Entry 8EUF (electron microscopy, 3.41 A resolution); this record covers chains W and Z of the 10 polymer chains in the assembly.

# Chain W
Name: RuvB-like protein 2
Organism: Saccharomyces cerevisiae S288C
Notes: EC 3.6.4.12
Reference sequence: Q12464 (RUVB2_YEAST); residue numbers follow UniProt; this construct covers 1-460
Chain sequence (460 residues; each row starts with the number of its first residue):
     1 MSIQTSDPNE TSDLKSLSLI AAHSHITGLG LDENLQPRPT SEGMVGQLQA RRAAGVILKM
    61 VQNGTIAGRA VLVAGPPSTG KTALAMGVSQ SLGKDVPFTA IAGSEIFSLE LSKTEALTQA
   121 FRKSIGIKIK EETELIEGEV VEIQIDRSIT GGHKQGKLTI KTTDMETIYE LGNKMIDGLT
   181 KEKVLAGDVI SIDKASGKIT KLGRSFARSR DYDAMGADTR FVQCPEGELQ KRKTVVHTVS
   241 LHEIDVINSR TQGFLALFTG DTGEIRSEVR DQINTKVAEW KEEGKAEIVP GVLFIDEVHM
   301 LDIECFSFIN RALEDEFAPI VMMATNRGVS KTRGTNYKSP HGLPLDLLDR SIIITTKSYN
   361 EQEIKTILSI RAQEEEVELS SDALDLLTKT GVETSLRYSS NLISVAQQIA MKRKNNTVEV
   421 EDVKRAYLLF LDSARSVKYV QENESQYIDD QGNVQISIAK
Not modelled in the structure: 1-17, 460
Small-molecule neighbours: ADP (adenosine-5'-diphosphate): Ala22, His23, His25, Ile26, Gly43, Met44, Val45, Pro76, Pro77, Ser78, Thr79, Gly80, Lys81, Thr82, Ala83, Tyr359, Ile367, Leu396, Arg397
UniProt features mapped onto this chain:
  - binding site (ATP): Gly75 to Thr82

# Chain Z
Name: Ino eighty subunit 2
Organism: Saccharomyces cerevisiae S288C
Reference sequence: P40154 (IES2_YEAST); numbering as in UniProt (aligned over 1-320)
Chain sequence (320 residues; row label = number of the first residue in the row):
     1 MDSEASDIEA ELSDSVSAGG EEYIDDDDYT EDIDDQIVTA KSSRRTARRS VPKGVRTSKR
    61 IRDKELSVEV DEDYDEEEDV LSPSKKRHLH TRSMDKRQVA ATASEKSDIG DSKGNDGEIE
   121 DGILEEEESL EKELNRGGGK EVEKSEESYY AQNDVGQKGE EEQDGESGGY EDNEPSISKE
   181 SDELVSVVNG NGNEEDDEVE ATKENTTDST RSTTTRSKML LDLLEDGGSK KKLTDEEIQL
   241 RRAENARKRK NLSEKRLEEE KQDTINKLLK KRAGKSRSHL PNDDEKNDGS SSFVKPRRPY
   301 NSEGMTRILR RYEEDLFCTF
Not modelled in the structure: 1-292
UniProt features mapped onto this chain:
  - modified residue (Phosphoserine): Ser67, Ser129

# Interface between chain W and chain Z
Residue-residue contacts (37):
  Val141(W) with Arg311(Z); Tyr312(Z)
  Glu142(W) with Arg310(Z)
  Ile143(W) with Ile308(Z); Leu309(Z); Arg310(Z), hydrogen bond (backbone-backbone)
  Gln144(W) with Tyr300(Z); Arg307(Z), hydrogen bond; Ile308(Z)
  Ile145(W) with Arg307(Z); Ile308(Z), hydrogen bond (backbone-backbone)
  Asp146(W) with Tyr300(Z), hydrogen bond; Ser302(Z); Thr306(Z); Arg307(Z), salt bridge
  Arg147(W) with Met305(Z); Thr306(Z), hydrogen bond (backbone-backbone); Ile308(Z)
  Ser148(W) with Met305(Z)
  Ile149(W) with Phe320(Z), hydrophobic
  His153(W) with Met305(Z)
  Gln155(W) with Tyr300(Z); Asn301(Z), hydrogen bond (side chain-backbone); Met305(Z)
  Gly156(W) with Tyr300(Z)
  Lys157(W) with Tyr300(Z)
  Ile168(W) with Arg297(Z)
  Glu170(W) with Arg298(Z), salt bridge
  Val184(W) with Arg310(Z)
  Leu185(W) with Arg310(Z)
  Ala186(W) with Arg311(Z); Tyr312(Z), hydrophobic
  Phe206(W) with Tyr312(Z), hydrophobic
  Arg208(W) with Tyr312(Z); Glu313(Z), hydrogen bond (side chain-backbone)
  Tyr212(W) with Glu314(Z), hydrogen bond; Asp315(Z)
Interface residues without a listed pair, chain W (23 interface residues in all): Lys161, Arg210
Interface residues without a listed pair, chain Z (19 interface residues in all): Gly304, Phe317

# Summary
Chain W and chain Z form an interface of 23 and 19 residues respectively, with 8 hydrogen bonds and 2 salt
bridges. Among the polar pairs are Asp146(W)-Arg307(Z), Glu170(W)-Arg298(Z) and Gln144(W)-Arg307(Z). Chain W
binds ADP. UniProt lists 8 ATP-binding residues on chain W.
Here chain W is RuvB-like protein 2 and chain Z is Ino eighty subunit 2, both from Saccharomyces cerevisiae
S288C. Entry 8EUF (Class2 of the INO80-Nucleosome complex) was determined by electron microscopy, deposited
together with 8ETS, 8ETT, 8ETU, 8ETV, 8ETW, 8EU9, 8EUE and 8EUJ.
